Entry 6SB4 (X-ray diffraction, 3.17 A resolution); this record covers chain A.

== Chain A ==
Molecule: Macrophage-expressed gene 1 protein
From: Mus musculus
UniProtKB: A1L314 (MPEG1_MOUSE); residue numbers follow UniProt; this construct covers 349-631
Chain sequence (295 residues; numbered 346 to 640; the number before each row is that of its first residue):
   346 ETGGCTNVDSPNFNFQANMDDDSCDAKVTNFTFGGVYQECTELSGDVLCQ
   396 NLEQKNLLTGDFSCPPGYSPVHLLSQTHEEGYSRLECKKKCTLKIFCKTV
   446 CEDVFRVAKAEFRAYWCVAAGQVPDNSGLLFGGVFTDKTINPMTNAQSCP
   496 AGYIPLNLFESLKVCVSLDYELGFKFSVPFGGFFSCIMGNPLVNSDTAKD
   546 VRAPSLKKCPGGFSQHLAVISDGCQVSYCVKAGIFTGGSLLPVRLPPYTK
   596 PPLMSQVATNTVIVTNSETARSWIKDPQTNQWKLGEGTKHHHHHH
Not modelled in the structure: 346-376, 468, 540-547, 582-640
Construct notes: expression tag (346-348, 632-640)
Curated features (UniProtKB/Swiss-Prot):
  - site (Cleavage): Asn352, Val353, Asn357, Phe358, Asn359, Phe360, Lys628, Leu629
  - glycosylation: Asn375 (N-linked (GlcNAc...) asparagine)
  - mutagenesis: Tyr427 to Val452 (Abolished binding to target membranes)
Cystine bridges: Cys385-Cys394, Cys409-Cys462, Cys432-Cys446, Cys494-Cys510, Cys531-Cys569, Cys554-Cys574

== Overview ==
Chain A is Macrophage-expressed gene 1 protein (Mus musculus); the structure, Crystal structure of murine
perforin-2 P2 domain crystal form 2, was determined by X-ray diffraction together with 6SB1, 6SB3 and 6SB5
from the same study.
